9K3K - chains R and A of the 6 polymer chains in the assembly; structure by electron microscopy, 3.12 A resolution.

[Chain R]
Protein: Melanocortin receptor 4, LgBiT subunit
Source organism: Homo sapiens
UniProtKB: P32245 (MC4R_HUMAN); residues 1-332 carry their UniProt numbers (332 of 490 residues fall inside the UniProt entry; the rest is not from it)
Sequence (505 residues; numbered 1 to 505; the number before each row is that of its first residue):
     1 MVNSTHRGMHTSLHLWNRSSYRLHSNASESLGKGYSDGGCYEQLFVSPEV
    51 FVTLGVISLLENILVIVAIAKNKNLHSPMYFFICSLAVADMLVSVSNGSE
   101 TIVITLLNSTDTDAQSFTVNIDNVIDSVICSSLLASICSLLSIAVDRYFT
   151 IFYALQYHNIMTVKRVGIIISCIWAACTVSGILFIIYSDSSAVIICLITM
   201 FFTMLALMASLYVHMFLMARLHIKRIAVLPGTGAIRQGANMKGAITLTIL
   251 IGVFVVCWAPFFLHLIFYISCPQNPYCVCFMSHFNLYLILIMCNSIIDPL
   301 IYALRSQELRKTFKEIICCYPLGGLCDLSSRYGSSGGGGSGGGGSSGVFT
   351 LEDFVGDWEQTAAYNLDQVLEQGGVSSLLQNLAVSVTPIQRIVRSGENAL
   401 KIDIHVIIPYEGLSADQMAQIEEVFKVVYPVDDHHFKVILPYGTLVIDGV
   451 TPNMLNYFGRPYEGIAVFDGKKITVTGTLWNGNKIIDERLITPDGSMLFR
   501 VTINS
Unresolved in the structure: 1-34, 108-115, 233-236, 317-505
Differences from the reference sequence: linker (333-347)
Cystine bridges: Cys40-Cys279, Cys271-Cys277

[Chain A]
Protein: Guanine nucleotide-binding protein G(i) subunit alpha-1, Guanine nucleotide-binding protein G(s) subunit alpha isoforms short
Source organism: Homo sapiens
Notes: EC 3.6.5.-
UniProtKB: chimeric construct of P63096, P63092: residues 8-26 from P63096 (GNAI1_HUMAN) positions 1-19 (UniProt number = residue number - 7); residues 27-83 from P63092 positions 27-67 (offset varies); residues 84-204 from P63096 (GNAI1_HUMAN) positions 61-181 (UniProt number = residue number - 23); residues 205-253 from P63092 positions 205-253 (same numbers); residues 264-394 from P63092 positions 264-394 (same numbers)
Sequence (361 residues; row label = number of the first residue in the row; note: 26 numbers in that range are skipped by the numbering (no residue carries them; nothing is unmodelled there)):
     8 MGCTLSAEDKAAVERSKMIEKQLQKDKQVYRATHRLLLLGADNSGKSTIV
    58 KQMRIYH
    81 VNGYSEEECKQYKAVVYSNTIQSIIAIIRAMGRLKIDFGDSARADDARQL
   131 FVLAGAAEEGFMTAELAGVIKRLWKDSGVQACFNRSREYQLNDSAAYYLN
   181 DLDRIAQPNYIPTQQDVLRTRVKTSGIFETKFQVDKVNFHMFDVGAQRDE
   231 RRKWIQCFNDVTAIIFVVDSSDY
   264 NRLQEALNDFKSIWNNRWLRTISVILFLNKQDLLAEKVLAGKSKIEDYFP
   314 EFARYTTPEDATPEPGEDPRVTRAKYFIRDEFLRISTASGDGRHYCYPHF
   364 TCSVDTENARRIFNDCRDIIQRMHLRQYELL
Unresolved in the structure: 8-11, 81-203
Differences from the reference sequence: engineered mutation Asp49 (Gly in P63092), Asn50 (Glu in P63092), Tyr63 (Leu in P63092), Ala226 (Gly in P63092), Asp249 (Ala in P63092), Asp252 (Ser in P63092), Asp272 (Leu in P63092), Ser366 (Ala in P63092), Ala372 (Ile in P63092), Ile375 (Val in P63092)
UniProt features mapped onto this chain:
  - lipidation: Gly9 (N-myristoyl glycine), Cys10 (S-palmitoyl cysteine)
  - region: Asp196 to Thr204 (G2 motif)
  - binding site (GTP): Ser174, Leu198 to Thr204
  - binding site (Mg(2+)): Thr204
  - modified residue: Arg201 (ADP-ribosylarginine)

[Chain R / chain A interface]
Contacting residue pairs - 45 pairs, chain R then chain A:
  Met79(R) with Gln390(A); Tyr391(A), hydrophobic
  Arg147(R) with Tyr391(A)
  Thr150(R) with His387(A), hydrogen bond (backbone-side chain); Tyr391(A), hydrogen bond
  Ile151(R) with Gln384(A), hydrogen bond (backbone-side chain); His387(A); Leu388(A)
  Ala154(R) with Ile383(A), hydrophobic
  Leu155(R) with His41(A); Phe376(A), hydrophobic; Arg380(A); Ile383(A), hydrophobic
  His158(R) with Arg38(A); His41(A); Ile383(A)
  Asn159(R) with Ala39(A); Lys216(A)
  Thr162(R) with Lys34(A); Gln35(A), hydrogen bond
  Met215(R) with Leu393(A), hydrophobic
  Met218(R) with Gln384(A)
  Ala219(R) with Leu388(A), hydrophobic; Leu393(A); Leu394(A)
  His222(R) with Asp381(A), salt bridge; Gln384(A); Arg385(A); Leu388(A); Leu394(A)
  Ile223(R) with Leu394(A), hydrophobic
  Arg225(R) with Asp381(A), salt bridge
  Ile226(R) with Tyr358(A); Arg385(A)
  Leu229(R) with Thr350(A)
  Pro230(R) with Asp343(A); Leu346(A), hydrophobic
  Gly231(R) with Thr350(A)
  Thr232(R) with Thr350(A)
  Ala239(R) with Leu394(A)
  Lys242(R) with Glu392(A)
  Gly243(R) with Leu393(A)
  Thr246(R) with Glu392(A), hydrogen bond (side chain-backbone)
  Leu247(R) with Leu393(A), hydrophobic
  Arg305(R) with Glu392(A), salt bridge
Other interface residues (no listed pair), chain R (28 interface residues in all): Phe152, Val228
Other interface residues (no listed pair), chain A (26 interface residues in all): Val217, Asp323, Arg347

[In short]
28 residues of chain R and 26 residues of chain A are in contact; the contacts include 5 hydrogen bonds and 3
salt bridges. Polar contacts include His222(R)-Asp381(A), Arg225(R)-Asp381(A) and Arg305(R)-Glu392(A). Curated
annotation (UniProt) lists 8 GTP-binding residues and Mg2+-binding residue Thr204(A) on chain A.
Chain R is Melanocortin receptor 4, LgBiT subunit and chain A is Guanine nucleotide-binding protein G(i)
subunit alpha-1, Guanine nucleotide-binding protein G(s) subunit alpha isoforms short, both from Homo sapiens;
the structure, Cryo-EM structure of the unliganded human melanocortin receptor 4 (MC4R)-Gs complex, was
determined by electron microscopy (same publication as 9K3F, 9K3H, 9K3L and 9K3P).
